Entry 6HW9 (X-ray diffraction, 2.80 A resolution); this record covers chains M and b of the 28 polymer chains in the assembly.

Chain M:
Protein: Proteasome subunit beta type-7
From: Saccharomyces cerevisiae (strain ATCC 204508 / S288c)
Notes: EC 3.4.25.1
UniProt: P30657 (PSB7_YEAST); residues -12 to 233 here correspond to UniProt positions 21-266 (UniProt number = residue number + 33)
Sequence (246 residues; each row starts with the number of its first residue; numbers below 1 keep their minus sign (Thr-12 is residue -12)):
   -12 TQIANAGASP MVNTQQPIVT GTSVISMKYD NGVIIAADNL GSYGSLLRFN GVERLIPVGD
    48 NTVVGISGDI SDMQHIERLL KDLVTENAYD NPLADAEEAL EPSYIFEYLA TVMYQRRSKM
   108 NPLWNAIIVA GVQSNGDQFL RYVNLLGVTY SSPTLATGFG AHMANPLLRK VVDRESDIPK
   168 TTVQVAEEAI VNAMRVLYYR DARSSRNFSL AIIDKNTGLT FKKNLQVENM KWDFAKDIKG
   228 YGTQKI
Disordered / not traced: -12 to 0

Chain b:
Protein: Proteasome subunit beta type-1
From: Saccharomyces cerevisiae (strain ATCC 204508 / S288c)
Notes: EC 3.4.25.1
UniProt: P38624 (PSB1_YEAST); residues 1-196 here correspond to UniProt positions 20-215 (UniProt number = residue number + 19)
Sequence (196 residues; numbered 1 to 196; the number before each row is that of its first residue):
     1 TSIMAVTFKD GVILGADSRT TTGAYIANRV TDKLTRVHDK IWCCRSGSAA DTQAIADIVQ
    61 YHLELYTSQY GTPSTETAAS VFKELCYENK DNLTAGIIVA GYDDKNKGEV YTIPLGGSVH
   121 KLPYAIAGSG STFIYGYCDK NFRENMSKEE TVDFIKHSLS QAIKWDGSSG GVIRMVVLTA
   181 AGVERLIFYP DEYEQL
Curated features (UniProtKB/Swiss-Prot):
  - active site: Thr1 (Nucleophile)

Chain M / chain b interface:
Residue-residue contacts - 59 pairs, chain M then chain b:
  Ser32(M) - Trp165(b)
  Ser32(M) - Asp166(b)
  Ser32(M) - Gly167(b)  hydrogen bond (backbone-backbone)
  Leu33(M) - Phe133(b)  hydrophobic
  Leu33(M) - Trp165(b)
  Leu34(M) - Lys164(b)
  Leu34(M) - Trp165(b)  hydrogen bond (backbone-backbone)
  Leu34(M) - Gly167(b)
  Arg35(M) - Trp165(b)
  Phe146(M) - Ala24(b)
  Phe146(M) - Tyr25(b)
  Tyr185(M) - Glu194(b)  hydrogen bond
  Tyr186(M) - Ile26(b)
  Tyr186(M) - Arg29(b)
  Arg187(M) - Ala24(b)
  Arg187(M) - Tyr25(b)
  Arg187(M) - Ile26(b)  hydrogen bond (backbone-backbone)
  Arg187(M) - Ala27(b)  hydrogen bond (side chain-backbone)
  Arg187(M) - Arg29(b)
  Asp188(M) - Ala24(b)
  Asp188(M) - Ile26(b)
  Ala189(M) - Arg19(b)
  Ala189(M) - Ala24(b)  hydrogen bond (backbone-backbone)
  Ala189(M) - Ile26(b)
  Ala189(M) - Gly167(b)
  Arg190(M) - Ala24(b)
  Arg193(M) - Asp191(b)  salt bridge
  Arg193(M) - Glu194(b)  salt bridge
  Lys218(M) - Arg29(b)  hydrogen bond (backbone-side chain)
  Trp219(M) - Arg29(b)
  Trp219(M) - Gly171(b)
  Trp219(M) - Val172(b)  hydrophobic
  Trp219(M) - Tyr189(b)
  Trp219(M) - Pro190(b)
  Asp220(M) - Tyr189(b)
  Phe221(M) - Arg29(b)
  Phe221(M) - Val30(b)  hydrophobic
  Ala222(M) - Val30(b)  hydrophobic
  Ala222(M) - Arg174(b)  hydrogen bond (backbone-side chain)
  Ala222(M) - Ile187(b)
  Lys223(M) - Ile187(b)
  Lys223(M) - Tyr189(b)
  Ile225(M) - Val30(b)  hydrophobic
  Ile225(M) - Arg174(b)
  Lys226(M) - Asp32(b)
  Gly227(M) - Asp32(b)  hydrogen bond (backbone-side chain)
  Tyr228(M) - Thr35(b)
  Tyr228(M) - Arg45(b)
  Tyr228(M) - Gln53(b)  hydrogen bond (side chain-backbone)
  Tyr228(M) - Ala56(b)
  Tyr228(M) - Asp57(b)  hydrogen bond
  Gln231(M) - Asp32(b)
  Gln231(M) - Leu34(b)
  Gln231(M) - Thr35(b)
  Gln231(M) - Arg36(b)  hydrogen bond (side chain-backbone)
  Gln231(M) - Trp42(b)
  Gln231(M) - Arg185(b)
  Ile233(M) - Trp42(b)
  Ile233(M) - Arg185(b)  hydrogen bond (backbone-side chain)
Also at the interface, not in a pair above, chain M (26 interface residues in all): Asn37, Met150
Also at the interface, not in a pair above, chain b (34 interface residues in all): Thr21, Asn28, Ile163, Ser168

Summary:
Chain M and chain b form an interface of 26 and 34 residues respectively, with 13 hydrogen bonds and 2 salt
bridges. Polar contacts include Arg193(M)-Asp191(b), Arg193(M)-Glu194(b) and Tyr185(M)-Glu194(b). Curated
annotation (UniProt) lists active-site residue Thr1(b) on chain b.
Here chain M is Proteasome subunit beta type-7 and chain b is Proteasome subunit beta type-1, both from
Saccharomyces cerevisiae (strain ATCC 204508 / S288c). Entry 6HW9 (Yeast 20S proteasome in complex with 41b)
was determined by X-ray diffraction together with 6HTB, 6HTC, 6HTD, 6HTP, 6HTR, 6HUB and 30 further entries
from the same study.
